2IHX - chains B and A; structure by solution NMR.

[Chain B]
Molecule: uPsi RNA
Notes: fragment: minimal RNA packaging signal in the 5'- untranslated region (UTR) of Rous sarcoma virus (RSV)
Sequence (75 nucleotides; row label = number of the first residue in the row):
   160 CUGCCCUCAUCCGUCUCGCUUAUUCGGGGAGCGGACGAUGACCCUAGUAG
   210 AGGGGGCUGCGGCUUAGGAGGGCAG
Reported in the primary citation:
  - mutagenesis - A197G (10,000-fold): decreased binding to Nucleocapsid (NC) Protein (chain A) (citing earlier work)
  - contacts within the chain: U180-G188, A181-G187, U198-A200, A205-G209, U217-G220 (hydrogen bond), G218-C219 (hydrogen bond), G220-G221 (pi stacking)
  - binding site for Nucleocapsid (NC) Protein (chain A): G218

[Chain A]
Name: Nucleocapsid (NC) Protein
Source organism: Rous sarcoma virus
Notes: fragment: Nucleocapsid domain (residues 503-563)
UniProt: P03322 (GAG_RSVP); residues 15-75 here correspond to UniProt positions 503-563 (UniProt number = residue number + 488)
Amino-acid sequence (61 residues; numbered 15 to 75; the number before each row is that of its first residue):
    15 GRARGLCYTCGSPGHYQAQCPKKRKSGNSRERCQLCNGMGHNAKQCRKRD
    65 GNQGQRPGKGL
Not modelled in the structure: 65-75
Metal / ion sites: Zn2+ site 1: Cys21, Cys24, His29, Cys34; Zn2+ site 2: Cys47, Cys50, His55, Cys60
Reported in the primary citation:
  - binding site for uPsi RNA (chain B): Leu20, Tyr22, Tyr30, Gln31, Ala32, Leu49, His55, Lys58, Gln59, Cys60, Arg61, Lys62
  - Zn2+ coordination: His55

[Interface between chain B and chain A]
Pairs across the interface (37):
  A168(B) with Leu49(A), base contact; Ala57(A), base contact; Lys58(A), base contact
  C170(B) with Arg61(A), sugar contact
  C171(B) with Lys62(A), base contact
  G196(B) with Lys62(A), base contact; Arg63(A), base contact
  A197(B) with His55(A), base contact; Gln59(A), base contact; Cys60(A), base contact; Arg61(A), base contact; Lys62(A), sugar contact
  U198(B) with Cys50(A), phosphate contact; Asn51(A), sugar contact
  G199(B) with Gly52(A), phosphate contact; Met53(A), base contact
  C216(B) with Ala32(A), base contact; Lys37(A), sugar contact; Arg46(A), phosphate contact
  U217(B) with Gln31(A), sugar contact; Arg46(A), phosphate contact
  G218(B) with Ala17(A), base contact; Leu20(A), base contact; Cys21(A), base contact; Tyr22(A), base contact; Tyr30(A), base contact; Gln31(A), base contact
  C219(B) with Gly15(A), phosphate contact
  G220(B) with Arg18(A), base contact; Tyr30(A), base contact
  G221(B) with Arg18(A), sugar contact; Ala32(A), base contact
  U224(B) with Gln33(A), sugar contact
  A225(B) with Ala32(A), base contact
  G226(B) with Cys34(A), sugar contact; Pro35(A), sugar contact; Gln48(A), base contact
Other interface residues (no listed pair), chain B (18 interface residues in all): G215, G227
Other interface residues (no listed pair), chain A (30 interface residues in all): Thr23, Arg38
From the paper, about this interface:
  - pairs named by the authors: A168(B)-Lys58(A), A197(B)-His55(A), G218(B)-Tyr22(A), G218(B)-Tyr30(A)

[In short]
Chain B and chain A form an interface of 18 and 30 residues respectively. The paper describes contacts between
A168(B) and Lys58(A), A197(B) and His55(A) and G218(B) and Tyr22(A) among others. From the paper: a binding
site for uPsi RNA (chain B) at Leu20(A), Tyr22(A) and Tyr30(A) among others; A197G of chain B reduces binding
to Nucleocapsid (NC) Protein (chain A).
Here chain B is uPsi RNA and chain A is Nucleocapsid (NC) Protein (Rous sarcoma virus). Entry 2IHX (Solution
Structure of the Rous Sarcoma Virus Nucleocapsid Protein:uPsi RNA Packaging Signal Complex) was determined by
solution NMR.
